PDB entry 7ND2 | electron microscopy, 4.00 A resolution | chains A and B of the 8 polymer chains in the assembly

# Chain A (and B)
Name: Protein phosphatase 1 regulatory subunit 21
From: Homo sapiens
Notes: chain B of this document is another copy of the same molecule, construct and numbering; everything in this record applies to it too
Reference sequence: Q6ZMI0 (PPR21_HUMAN); residue numbers follow UniProt; this construct covers 1-780
Chain sequence (784 residues; row label = number of the first residue in the row; numbers below 1 keep their minus sign (Met-3 is residue -3)):
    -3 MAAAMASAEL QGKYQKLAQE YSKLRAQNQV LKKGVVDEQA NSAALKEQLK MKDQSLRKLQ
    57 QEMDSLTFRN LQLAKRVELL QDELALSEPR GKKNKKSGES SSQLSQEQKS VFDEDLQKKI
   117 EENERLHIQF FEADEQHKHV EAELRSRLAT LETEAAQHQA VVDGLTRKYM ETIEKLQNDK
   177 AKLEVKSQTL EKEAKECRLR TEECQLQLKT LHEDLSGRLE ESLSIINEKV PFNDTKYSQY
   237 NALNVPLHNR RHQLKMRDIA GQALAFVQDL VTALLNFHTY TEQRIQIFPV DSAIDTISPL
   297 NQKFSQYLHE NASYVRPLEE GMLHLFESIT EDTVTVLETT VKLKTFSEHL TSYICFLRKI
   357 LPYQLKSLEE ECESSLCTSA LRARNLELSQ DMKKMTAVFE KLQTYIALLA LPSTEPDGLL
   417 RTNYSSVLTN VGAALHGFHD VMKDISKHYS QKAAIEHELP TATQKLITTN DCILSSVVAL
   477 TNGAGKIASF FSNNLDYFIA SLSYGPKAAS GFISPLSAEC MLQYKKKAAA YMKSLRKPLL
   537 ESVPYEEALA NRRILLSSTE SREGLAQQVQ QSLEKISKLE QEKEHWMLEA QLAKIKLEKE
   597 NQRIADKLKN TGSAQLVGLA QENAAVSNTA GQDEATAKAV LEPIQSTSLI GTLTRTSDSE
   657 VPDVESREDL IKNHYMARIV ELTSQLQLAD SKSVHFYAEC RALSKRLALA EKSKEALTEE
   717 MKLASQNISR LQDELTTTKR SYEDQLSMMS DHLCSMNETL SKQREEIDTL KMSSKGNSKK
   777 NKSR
Unresolved in the structure: -3 to 217, 287-291, 553-780
Construct notes: initiating methionine (-3); expression tag (-2 to 0)
UniProt features mapped onto this chain:
  - modified residue: Thr652 (Phosphothreonine)
  - natural variant: Arg65 to Arg780 (deletion: In NEDHFBA), Leu75 (L75R: In NEDHFBA; uncertain significance), Arg143 to Arg780 (deletion: In NEDHFBA), Gln641 to Arg780 (deletion: In NEDHFBA), Ser687 to Arg780 (deletion: In NEDHFBA), Arg697 to Arg780 (deletion: In NEDHFBA), Leu699 (L699P: In NEDHFBA; uncertain significance), Gln728 to Arg780 (deletion: In NEDHFBA; uncertain significance)
From the paper describing this entry:
  - self-association interface (contacts with another copy of this molecule); pairs are residue here / residue on that copy: Lys225-Asp230, Asp230

# Chain A / chain B interface
Pairs across the interface (20):
  Ile221(A) - Asn229(B)
  Ile221(A) - Thr231(B)
  Lys225(A) - Val226(B)
  Lys225(A) - Asn229(B)
  Lys225(A) - Asp230(B)  salt bridge
  Lys225(A) - Thr231(B)  hydrogen bond
  Val226(A) - Lys225(B)
  Val226(A) - Val226(B)  hydrophobic
  Asn229(A) - Ile221(B)
  Asn229(A) - Lys225(B)
  Asp230(A) - Lys225(B)  salt bridge
  Thr231(A) - Ile221(B)
  Thr231(A) - Lys225(B)  hydrogen bond
  Glu537(A) - Arg549(B)
  Pro540(A) - Arg548(B)
  Glu543(A) - Arg548(B)  salt bridge
  Arg548(A) - Pro540(B)
  Arg548(A) - Glu543(B)  salt bridge
  Arg549(A) - Glu537(B)
  Leu551(A) - Leu551(B)  hydrophobic
Also at the interface, not in a pair above, chain A (16 interface residues in all): Ser218, Ile222, Glu224, Ala544
Also at the interface, not in a pair above, chain B (16 interface residues in all): Ser218, Ile222, Glu224, Ala544

# Summary
The chain A/chain B interface involves 16 residues from each chain; the contacts include 2 hydrogen bonds and
4 salt bridges. Among the polar pairs are Lys225(A)-Asp230(B), Glu543(A)-Arg548(B) and Lys225(A)-Thr231(B).
From the paper: a self-association interface involving Lys225(A) and Asp230(A).
Both chains are Protein phosphatase 1 regulatory subunit 21 (Homo sapiens). Entry 7ND2 (Cryo-EM structure of
the human FERRY complex) was determined by electron microscopy, deposited together with 8A3O and 8A3P.
